PDB entry 9M4F | electron microscopy, 2.82 A resolution | chains B and C of the 25 polymer chains in the assembly

[Chain B]
Name: PsaB
From: Tribonema minus
Sequence (734 residues; numbered 1 to 734; the number before each row is that of its first residue):
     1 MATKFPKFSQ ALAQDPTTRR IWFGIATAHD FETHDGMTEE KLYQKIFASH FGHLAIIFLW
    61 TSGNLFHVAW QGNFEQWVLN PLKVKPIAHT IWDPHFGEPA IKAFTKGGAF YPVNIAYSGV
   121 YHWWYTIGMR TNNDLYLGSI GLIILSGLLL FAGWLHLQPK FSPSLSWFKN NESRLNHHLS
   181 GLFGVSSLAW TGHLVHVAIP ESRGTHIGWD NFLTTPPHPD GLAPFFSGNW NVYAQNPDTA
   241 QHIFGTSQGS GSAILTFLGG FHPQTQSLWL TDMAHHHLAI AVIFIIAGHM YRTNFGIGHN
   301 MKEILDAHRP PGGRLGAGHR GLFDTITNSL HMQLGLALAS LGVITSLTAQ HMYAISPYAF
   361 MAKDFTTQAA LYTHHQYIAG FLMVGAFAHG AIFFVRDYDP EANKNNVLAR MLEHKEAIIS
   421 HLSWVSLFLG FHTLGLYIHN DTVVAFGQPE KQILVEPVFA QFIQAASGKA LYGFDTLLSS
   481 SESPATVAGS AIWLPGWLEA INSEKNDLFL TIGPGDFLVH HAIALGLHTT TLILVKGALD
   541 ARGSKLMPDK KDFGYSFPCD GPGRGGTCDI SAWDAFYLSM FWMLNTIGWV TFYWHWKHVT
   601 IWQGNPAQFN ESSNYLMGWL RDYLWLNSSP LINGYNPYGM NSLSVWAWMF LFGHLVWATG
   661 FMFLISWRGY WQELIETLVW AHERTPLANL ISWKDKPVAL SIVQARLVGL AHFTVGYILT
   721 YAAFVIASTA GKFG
Disordered / not traced: 1
Metal / ion sites: chlorophyll a Mg (32 sites), coordinated by His29, His50, His53, His67, His89, Asp93, His95, His156, His177, His178, His193, His196, His275, His276, His277, His289 and 16 more; 4Fe-4S cluster Fe: Cys559, Cys568 (shared with 2 residues of chain A)
Residues lining bound ligands:
  - beta-carotene (BCR), molecule 1: Ile21, Ile25, Ile691
  - beta-carotene (BCR), molecule 2: Gly52, Ile56, Leu59, Leu150
  - beta-carotene (BCR), molecule 3: Leu54, Ile57, Phe58, Trp60, Gly181, Leu182, Val185, Ser186
  - beta-carotene (BCR), molecule 4: Phe58, Thr61, Leu65, Trp123, Trp124, Ile127, Met129, Gly138, Leu142, Trp209, Phe212, Leu213
  - beta-carotene (BCR), molecule 5: Leu188, Leu222, Phe225, Val282, Ile285, Ile286, His289, Ile297
  - beta-carotene (BCR), molecule 6: Phe225, Phe226, Trp230, Val282
  - beta-carotene (BCR), molecule 7: Met332, Gly335, Leu336, Ala339, Val343, Met383, Ala386, Phe387, Gly390, Ala391, Phe393, Phe394, Leu408, Ala538
  - beta-carotene (BCR), molecule 8: Phe387, Met411, Ile418, Val535, Leu539
  - beta-carotene (BCR), molecule 9: Phe428, His432, Leu436, Ile453, Phe517, His521
  - beta-carotene (BCR), molecule 10: Trp648, Met649, Phe652, Trp671, Ile675, Leu678
  - chlorophyll a (CLA), molecule 1: Phe5, Phe8, Gly24, Ile25, Ala28, His29, Phe31, His34, Lys45, Ser49, His53, Ile56
  - chlorophyll a (CLA), molecule 2: Thr18, Ile21, Trp22, Ile675, Leu678, Val679, His682, Ile691, Ser692, Trp693, Lys694, Asp695, Pro697, Val698
  - chlorophyll a (CLA), molecule 3: Trp22, Phe652, Leu655, Val656, Thr659, Phe663, Leu700, Val708, Ala711, His712, Val715
  - chlorophyll a (CLA), molecule 4: Ile25, Ala26, Thr27, Ala28, His29, Asp30, His331, Leu334, Leu338, Phe381, Leu382, Val384, Gly385, Ala388, His389, Ile392, Arg396, Tyr555, Trp573, Phe576, Met580, Phe652, Val715, Leu719
  - chlorophyll a (CLA), molecule 5: His29, Phe31, Glu32, Tyr43, Ile46, Ser49, His50, His53, Leu54, Ile57, Phe168, Arg174, His178, Leu182, Phe183, Leu330, His331, Gln333, Leu334, Ala337, Leu338, Leu341
  - chlorophyll a (CLA), molecule 6: His29, His53, Ile56, Ile57, Trp60, Leu341, Ile378, Phe381, Leu382
  - chlorophyll a (CLA), molecule 7: Phe47, Phe51, Leu148, Phe151, Ala152, Leu155, His156, Lys160, Phe161, Pro163, Trp167
  - chlorophyll a (CLA), molecule 8: Phe47, His50, Phe51, Leu54, Trp123, Trp167, Phe168, Asn170, Ser173, Arg174, His177, His178, Gly181, Leu182, Phe183, Tyr358
  - chlorophyll a (CLA), molecule 9: Ile56, Leu59, Trp60, Ser62, Gly63, Phe66, His67, Trp70, Gln71, His89, Thr90, Trp92, Ile143
  - chlorophyll a (CLA), molecule 10: Ile56, Trp60, Asn64, His67, Val68, Ala88, His89, Asn114, Ile115, Ala116, Tyr117, Ser118, Val120, Val645, Trp646, Met649
  - chlorophyll a (CLA), molecule 11: Ile57, Phe58, Trp60, Thr61, Ser118, Gly119, Val120, Trp123, Ser186, Ala189, Leu341, Ile344, Thr345, Thr348, Met352, Tyr358, Met361, Leu371, His374, His375, Ile378, Leu382
  - chlorophyll a (CLA), molecule 12: Trp60, Asn64, Tyr117, Ser118, Val120, Ala370, Leu371, Thr373, His374, Tyr377, Ile378, Phe381, Trp646, Met649, Ile718, Leu719, Tyr721, Ala722, Val725, Ile726
  - chlorophyll a (CLA), molecule 13: His89, Thr90, Ile91, Trp92, Asp93, Pro94, His95, Phe96, Phe104, Asn114, Ser644, Val645, Trp648
  - chlorophyll a (CLA), molecule 14: Trp92, Pro94, His95
  - chlorophyll a (CLA), molecule 15: Trp123, Thr126, Ile127, Phe183, Ser186, Ser187, Trp190, Leu194, Leu268, Met273, His276, His277, Ile280, Ile344, Leu347, Thr348, His351, Met352, Pro357, Tyr358
  - chlorophyll a (CLA), molecule 16: Ile127, Gly128, Met129, Asp134, Leu137, Gly138, Ser186, Ala189, Trp190, Gly192, His193, His196, Val197, Glu201, Ile207, Gly208, Trp209, Phe212
  - chlorophyll a (CLA), molecule 17: Trp167, Asn170, Ser173, His177, Thr293, Asn294, Phe295
  - chlorophyll a (CLA), molecule 18: Asn171, Arg174, Leu175, His178, Leu179, Phe183, Ile280, Ile283, Phe284, Met301, Leu305, Phe323, Ile326, Leu336, Ala337, Ser340, Ile344
  - chlorophyll a (CLA), molecule 19: Leu175, Leu179, Phe183, Ile283, Phe284, Ala287, Met290, Tyr291, Met301, Ile304, Leu305
  - chlorophyll a (CLA), molecule 20: Asn176, His177, Ser180, Gly181, Val185, Ile285, His289, Tyr291, Thr293, Phe295, Ile297
  - chlorophyll a (CLA), molecule 21: Leu188, Ala189, Thr191, Gly192, Val195, His196, Phe212, Leu213, Thr214, Thr215, Pro216, Pro217, His218, Gly221, Leu222, Phe225, Phe226, Tyr233, Ile254, Leu255, Leu278
  - chlorophyll a (CLA), molecule 22: Phe225, Phe226, Ser227, Gly228, Trp230
  - chlorophyll a (CLA), molecule 23: Phe225, Gly228, Trp230, Asn231, Tyr233, Ala234, Leu255, Phe257, His275, Leu278, Ala279, Val282, Ile492, Trp493
  - chlorophyll a (CLA), molecule 24: Thr256, Phe257, Gly259, Gly260, Leu268, Asp272, Met273, His275, His276, Ala279, Ile280, Ile283, His351, Ile355, Trp493, Trp497
  - chlorophyll a (CLA), molecule 25: Ile286, His289, Met290, Ile297, Gly298, His299
  - chlorophyll a (CLA), molecule 26: Met290, His299, Glu303, Ile304, Ala307, His308
  - chlorophyll a (CLA), molecule 27: Ile304, Leu305, His308, Leu315, His319, Leu322, Ile326, Met332, Val407, Leu408, Met411
  - chlorophyll a (CLA), molecule 28: Ala307, His308, Arg309, Pro310, Pro311, Arg314, Leu315, His319
  - chlorophyll a (CLA), molecule 29: Arg314, Leu315, Val407, Arg410, Met411, Glu413, His414, Ala417, Ile418, His421
  - chlorophyll a (CLA), molecule 30: Leu336, Ser340, Val343, Leu347, Gln350, His351, Tyr353, Ala354, Ile355, Trp497, Leu508, Phe509
  - chlorophyll a (CLA), molecule 31: Val343, Ser346, Leu347, Gln350, Gln376, Gly380, Met383, Phe387, Leu527, Thr530, Thr531, Leu534, Met583, Thr586, Ile587
  - chlorophyll a (CLA), molecule 32: Gln350, Tyr353, Tyr372, Phe459, Ala460, Ile463, Gln464, Phe509, Leu510, Ile512, His520, Ile523, Leu527, Val590, Tyr593, Trp594, Lys597
  - chlorophyll a (CLA), molecule 33: Ala417, His421, Trp424
  - chlorophyll a (CLA), molecule 34: Ile418, Leu422, Val425, Ala524, Leu527, His528, Thr531
  - chlorophyll a (CLA), molecule 35: Ser420, His421, Ser423, Trp424, Leu427, Phe431
  - chlorophyll a (CLA), molecule 36: Ser423, Ser426, Leu427, Gly430, Phe431, Leu434, Leu525, Thr529, Leu532, Ile533, Leu578, Phe581, Trp582
  - chlorophyll a (CLA), molecule 37: Trp424, Leu427, Phe428, Phe431, His432
  - chlorophyll a (CLA), molecule 38: Val425, Phe428, Leu429, Glu456, Pro457, Val458, Phe459, Ala460, Asp516, Phe517, His520, His521, Ala524, His528
  - chlorophyll a (CLA), molecule 39: His432, Gly435, Leu436, Ile438, His439, Thr442, Val443, Phe446, Lys451, Ile453
  - chlorophyll a (CLA), molecule 40: Thr433, Leu434, Tyr437, Val519, Ala522, Leu525, Asn585, Gly588, Trp589, Phe592, Leu616, Trp619, Leu624, Ser628, Ile632, Phe650, His654, Trp657, Phe713, Tyr717, Thr720, Tyr721, Phe724
  - chlorophyll a (CLA), molecule 41: Leu434, Ile438, Asp441, Leu525, Phe581, Trp582, Asn585, Trp589, Leu616, Leu620, Trp657, Phe713
  - chlorophyll a (CLA), molecule 42: Val458, Phe459, Phe462
  - chlorophyll a (CLA), molecule 43: Phe462, Ile463, Ala466, Ser467, Leu477, Leu478, Trp493, Trp497, Phe509
  - chlorophyll a (CLA), molecule 44: Leu477, Pro484, Ala485, Ala488, Gly489, Ile492, Trp493
  - chlorophyll a (CLA), molecule 45: Leu620, Leu624, Trp625, Trp657
  - chlorophyll a (CLA), molecule 46: Trp648, Leu651, Phe652, His654, Leu655, Trp657, Ala658
  - chlorophyll a (CLA), molecule 47: Leu655, Ala658, Thr659, Phe661, Met662, Ile665, Tyr670, Trp671, Leu674
  - chlorophyll a (CLA), molecule 48: Leu678, Ala681, His682, Thr685, Ala688, Ile691
  - chlorophyll a (CLA), molecule 49: Trp680, Ala681, Arg684, Thr685, Pro686
  - chlorophyll a (CLA), molecule 50: Pro686, Leu687, Ala688, Leu690, Ile691
  - phylloquinone (PQN): Trp22, Ile25, Met662, Phe663, Ser666, Trp667, Arg668, Trp671, Ile675, Val698, Ala699, Leu700, Ser701, Ala705
  - 4Fe-4S cluster (SF4): Cys559, Gly561, Pro562, Thr567, Cys568, Trp667, Ile702, Arg706

[Chain C]
Name: PsaC
From: Tribonema minus
Sequence (81 residues; numbered 1 to 81; the number before each row is that of its first residue):
     1 MSHAVKIYDT CIGCTQCVRA CPTDVLEMVP WDGCKAGQIA SAPRTEDCVG CKRCESACPT
    61 DFLSVRVYLG GETTRSMGLA Y
Disordered / not traced: 1
Metal / ion sites: 4Fe-4S cluster Fe site 1: Cys11, Cys14, Cys17; 4Fe-4S cluster Fe site 2: Cys21, Cys48, Cys51, Cys54
Residues lining bound ligands:
  - 4Fe-4S cluster (SF4), molecule 1: Val5, Ala20, Cys21, Pro22, Thr23, Val25, Leu26, Cys48, Val49, Gly50, Cys51, Lys52, Arg53, Cys54, Val67
  - 4Fe-4S cluster (SF4), molecule 2: Cys11, Ile12, Gly13, Cys14, Thr15, Gln16, Cys17, Met28, Ala40, Ala57, Cys58, Pro59, Thr60, Ser64, Val65

[Interface between chain B and chain C]
Residue-residue contacts (31; chain B residue first):
  Ala11(B) - Gly71(C)
  Asp15(B) - Glu72(C)
  Pro16(B) - Glu72(C)
  Pro16(B) - Thr74(C)
  Thr17(B) - Leu79(C)
  Arg19(B) - Glu72(C)
  Leu546(B) - Phe62(C)
  Met547(B) - Arg66(C)
  Pro548(B) - Phe62(C)
  Asp549(B) - Phe62(C)
  Asp549(B) - Arg66(C)  salt bridge
  Phe553(B) - Lys52(C)
  Phe553(B) - Arg66(C)
  Phe553(B) - Val67(C)
  Phe553(B) - Tyr68(C)  hydrophobic
  Asp560(B) - Lys52(C)  salt bridge
  Asp560(B) - Glu55(C)
  Asp560(B) - Arg66(C)  salt bridge
  Gly561(B) - Lys52(C)
  Gly563(B) - Ser56(C)
  Arg564(B) - Leu63(C)
  Arg668(B) - Met77(C)
  Gln672(B) - Leu79(C)
  Gln672(B) - Tyr81(C)  hydrogen bond
  Val679(B) - Tyr81(C)  hydrophobic
  Lys696(B) - Thr74(C)  hydrogen bond
  Lys696(B) - Tyr81(C)  hydrogen bond (side chain-backbone)
  Pro697(B) - Tyr81(C)  hydrogen bond (backbone-side chain)
  Val698(B) - Met77(C)  hydrophobic
  Val698(B) - Leu79(C)  hydrophobic
  Val698(B) - Tyr81(C)
Other interface residues (no listed pair), chain B (26 interface residues in all): Gln14, Asp552, Pro558, Ile675, Glu676, Glu683
Other interface residues (no listed pair), chain C (16 interface residues in all): Leu69, Thr73

[Overview]
Chain B and chain C form an interface of 26 and 16 residues respectively, with 4 hydrogen bonds and 3 salt
bridges. Polar pairs include Asp549(B)-Arg66(C), Asp560(B)-Lys52(C) and Asp560(B)-Arg66(C). Chain B binds 50
copies of chlorophyll a, 4Fe-4S cluster, 10 copies of beta-carotene and phylloquinone.
Here chain B is PsaB and chain C is PsaC, both from Tribonema minus. Entry 9M4F (Photosystem I from the
eukaryotic filamentous algae) was determined by electron microscopy.
